Entry 5HF7 (X-ray diffraction, 1.54 A resolution); this record covers chains A and C of the 3 polymer chains in the assembly.

Chain A:
Protein: G/T mismatch-specific thymine DNA glycosylase
Organism: Homo sapiens
Notes: EC 3.2.2.29
Reference sequence: Q13569 (TDG_HUMAN); numbering as in UniProt (aligned over 82-308)
Amino-acid sequence (227 residues; each row starts with the number of its first residue):
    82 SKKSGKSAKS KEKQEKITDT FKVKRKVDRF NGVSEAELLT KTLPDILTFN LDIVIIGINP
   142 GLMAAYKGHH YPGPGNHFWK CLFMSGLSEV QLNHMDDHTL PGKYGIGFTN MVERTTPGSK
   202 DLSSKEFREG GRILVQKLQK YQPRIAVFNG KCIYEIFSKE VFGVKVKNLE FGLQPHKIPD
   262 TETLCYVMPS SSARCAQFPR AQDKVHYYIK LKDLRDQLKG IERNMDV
Not modelled in the structure: 82-106, 304-308
Swiss-Prot annotation at these positions:
  - cross-link (Glycyl lysine isopeptide (Lys-Gly)): Lys-103 (interchain with G-Cter in SUMO2), Lys-248 (interchain with G-Cter in SUMO2)
  - mutagenesis: Asn-140 (N140A: Loss of DNA glycosylase activity but still able to bind DNA), Ala-145 (A145G: Increased DNA glycosylase activity on G/T mispairs), His-151 (H151A/Q: Increased DNA glycosylase activity on G/T mispairs), Asn-191 (N191A: Reduced DNA glycosylase activity on G/T and G/U mispairs), Thr-197 (T197A: Reduced DNA glycosylase activity on G/T mispairs), Arg-281 (R281A: Restores the DNA-binding ability of the sumoylated form)
Reported in the primary citation:
  - binding site for the 28-nt DNA strand: Arg-110, Ile-139, Asn-140, His-151, Asn-191, Ser-271, Arg-275, Ala-277, Gln-278
  - mutagenesis - R110A (4-fold): decreased catalytic activity
  - binding site for the 28-nt DNA strand (chain C): Asp-109
  - conformationally variable residues (order/disorder transition): Glu-116 to Thr-121
  - catalytic residues: Asn-140 (proposed by the authors, not directly observed)
  - mutagenesis - N140A: abolished catalytic activity on G T (citing earlier work)
  - mutagenesis - N140A (27 000-fold): decreased catalytic activity on G U (citing earlier work)
  - catalytic residues: Thr-197
  - mutagenesis - T197A (32-fold): decreased catalytic activity on G T (citing earlier work)
  - contacts within the chain: Asn-140/Thr-197, Pro-198/Arg-275
  - specificity-determining residues: Ala-277, Gln-278

Chain C:
Molecule: 28-nt DNA strand
Sequence (28 nucleotides; numbered 1 to 28; the number before each row is that of its first residue):
     1 CAGCTCTGTA CGTGAGCGAT GGACAGCT

Interface between chain A and chain C:
Pairs across the interface - 17 pairs, chain A then chain C:
  Lys-107(A) with DG18(C), phosphate contact
  Val-108(A) with DC17(C), phosphate contact; DG18(C), phosphate contact
  Asp-109(A) with DC17(C), sugar contact; DG18(C), hydrogen bond to the phosphate
  Pro-155(A) with DA15(C), phosphate contact; DG16(C), sugar contact
  Lys-201(A) with DT9(C), hydrogen bond to the base
  Ala-274(A) with DG12(C), hydrogen bond to the base
  Arg-275(A) with DG12(C), base contact
  Cys-276(A) with DG12(C), base contact
  Ala-277(A) with DC11(C), base contact; DG12(C), base contact
  Pro-280(A) with DG12(C), hydrogen bond to the base; DT13(C), sugar contact
  Arg-281(A) with DT13(C), phosphate contact; DG14(C), phosphate contact
Also at the interface, not in a pair above, chain A (13 interface residues in all): Arg-110, Gln-278
Also at the interface, not in a pair above, chain C (10 interface residues in all): DA10

Overview:
13 residues of chain A and 10 residues of chain C are in contact, with 4 hydrogen bonds. Polar contacts
include Lys-201(A)/DT9(C), Ala-274(A)/DG12(C) and Pro-280(A)/DG12(C). From UniProt: 6 mutagenesis sites on
chain A. From the paper: catalytic residues Asn-140(A) and Thr-197(A); R110A of chain A reduces catalytic
activity; 3 substitutions were tested in all.
Chain A is G/T mismatch-specific thymine DNA glycosylase (Homo sapiens) and chain C is a 28-nt DNA strand; the
structure, TDG enzyme-substrate complex, was determined by X-ray diffraction together with 5FF8 and 5JXY from
the same study.
